PDB entry 4D3W | X-ray diffraction, 1.50 A resolution | chain A

# Chain A
Molecule: Epithelial adhesin 1
Organism: Candida glabrata cbs 138
Notes: fragment: adhesion domain (a domain), residues 31-271
UniProt: Q6FUW5 (Q6FUW5_CANGA); residue numbers follow UniProt; this construct covers 31-271
Amino-acid sequence (262 residues; row label = number of the first residue in the row):
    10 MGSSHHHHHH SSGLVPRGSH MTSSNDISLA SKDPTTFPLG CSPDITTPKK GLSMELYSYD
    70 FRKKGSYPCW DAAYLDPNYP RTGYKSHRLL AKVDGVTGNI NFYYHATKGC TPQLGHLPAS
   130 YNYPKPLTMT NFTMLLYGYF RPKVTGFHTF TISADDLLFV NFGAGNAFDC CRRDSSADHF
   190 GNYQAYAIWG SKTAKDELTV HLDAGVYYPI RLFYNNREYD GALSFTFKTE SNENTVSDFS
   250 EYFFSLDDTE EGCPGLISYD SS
Not modelled in the structure: 10-39, 266-271
Construct notes: expression tag (10-30)
Disulfide bonds: Cys50-Cys179, Cys78-Cys119, Cys180-Cys262
Bound ions: Ca2+: Asp164, Asp165, Asn225, Glu227, Asp229 (together with beta-D-galactopyranose)
What the authors report for this chain:
  - specificity-determining residues: Glu227, Tyr228
  - specificity-determining residues: Phe70 (proposed by the authors, not directly observed)

# Overview
The Ca2+ site is built by Asp164, Asp165, Asn225, Glu227 and Asp229. From the paper: specificity determinants
Glu227, Tyr228 and Phe70.
Chain A is Epithelial adhesin 1 (Candida glabrata cbs 138); the structure, Crystal Structure of Epithelial
Adhesin 1 A domain (Epa1A) from Candida glabrata in complex with the ..., was determined by X-ray diffraction
(same publication as 4COU, 4COV, 4COW, 4COY and 4COZ).
